PDB entry 2QJS | X-ray diffraction, 2.25 A resolution | chains A and B of the 4 polymer chains in the assembly

== Chain A (and B) ==
Molecule: Metallo-beta-lactamase L1
Organism: Stenotrophomonas maltophilia
Notes: EC 3.5.2.6; chain B of this document is another copy of the same molecule, construct and numbering; everything in this record applies to it too
UniProtKB: P52700 (BLA1_XANMA); the author numbering skips numbers that UniProt does not, so the offset changes along the chain: 5-28 = UniProt 22-45; 47-57 = UniProt 46-56; 66-76 = UniProt 57-67; 78-87 = UniProt 68-77; 7 more segments
Chain sequence (269 residues; numbered 5 to 313; 40 numbers in that range are skipped by the numbering (no residue carries them; nothing is unmodelled there); the number before each row is that of its first residue):
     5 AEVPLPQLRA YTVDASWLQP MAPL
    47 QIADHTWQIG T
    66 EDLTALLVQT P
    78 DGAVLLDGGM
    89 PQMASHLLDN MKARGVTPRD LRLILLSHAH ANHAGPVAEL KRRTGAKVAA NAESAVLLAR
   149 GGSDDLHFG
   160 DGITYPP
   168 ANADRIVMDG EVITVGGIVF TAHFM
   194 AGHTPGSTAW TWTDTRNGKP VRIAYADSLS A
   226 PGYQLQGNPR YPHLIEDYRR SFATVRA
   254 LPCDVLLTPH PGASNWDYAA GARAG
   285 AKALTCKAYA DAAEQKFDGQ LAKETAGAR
Unresolved in the structure: 5-23, 312-313
Construct notes: engineered mutation N120 (Asp109 in P52700)
UniProt features mapped onto this chain:
  - binding site (Zn(2+)): H116, H118, H121, H196, H263
  - binding site (substrate): D220
Cystine bridges: C256-C290

== Interface between chain A and chain B ==
Residue-residue contacts (13):
  R130(A) with D152(B), salt bridge; D160(B), salt bridge
  R148(A) with P166(B)
  S151(A) with P165(B); P166(B)
  D152(A) with R130(B), salt bridge
  D160(A) with R130(B), salt bridge; P165(B)
  P165(A) with S151(B); D160(B); T163(B)
  P166(A) with R148(B); P166(B), hydrophobic
Interface residues without a listed pair, chain A (12 interface residues in all): E127, A147, G149, T163, Y164
Interface residues without a listed pair, chain B (11 interface residues in all): A147, G149, Y164

== In short ==
The interface between chain A and chain B involves 12 residues on one side and 11 on the other; the contacts
include 4 salt bridges. Among the polar pairs are R130(A)-D152(B) and R130(A)-D160(B). UniProt lists 5
Zn2+-binding residues and substrate-binding residue D220(A) on chain A.
Chain A and chain B are both Metallo-beta-lactamase L1 (Stenotrophomonas maltophilia); the structure,
Stenotrophomonas maltophilia L1 metallo-beta-lactamase Asp-120 Asn mutant, was determined by X-ray diffraction
together with 2QIN from the same study.
